PDB entry 7OUK | X-ray diffraction, 2.60 A resolution | chains A and D of the 5 polymer chains in the assembly

# Chain A
Molecule: Multidrug efflux pump subunit AcrB
Source organism: Escherichia coli
UniProtKB: P31224 (ACRB_ECOLI); residues 1-1049 here = UniProt positions 1-1049
Amino-acid sequence (1057 residues; row label = number of the first residue in the row):
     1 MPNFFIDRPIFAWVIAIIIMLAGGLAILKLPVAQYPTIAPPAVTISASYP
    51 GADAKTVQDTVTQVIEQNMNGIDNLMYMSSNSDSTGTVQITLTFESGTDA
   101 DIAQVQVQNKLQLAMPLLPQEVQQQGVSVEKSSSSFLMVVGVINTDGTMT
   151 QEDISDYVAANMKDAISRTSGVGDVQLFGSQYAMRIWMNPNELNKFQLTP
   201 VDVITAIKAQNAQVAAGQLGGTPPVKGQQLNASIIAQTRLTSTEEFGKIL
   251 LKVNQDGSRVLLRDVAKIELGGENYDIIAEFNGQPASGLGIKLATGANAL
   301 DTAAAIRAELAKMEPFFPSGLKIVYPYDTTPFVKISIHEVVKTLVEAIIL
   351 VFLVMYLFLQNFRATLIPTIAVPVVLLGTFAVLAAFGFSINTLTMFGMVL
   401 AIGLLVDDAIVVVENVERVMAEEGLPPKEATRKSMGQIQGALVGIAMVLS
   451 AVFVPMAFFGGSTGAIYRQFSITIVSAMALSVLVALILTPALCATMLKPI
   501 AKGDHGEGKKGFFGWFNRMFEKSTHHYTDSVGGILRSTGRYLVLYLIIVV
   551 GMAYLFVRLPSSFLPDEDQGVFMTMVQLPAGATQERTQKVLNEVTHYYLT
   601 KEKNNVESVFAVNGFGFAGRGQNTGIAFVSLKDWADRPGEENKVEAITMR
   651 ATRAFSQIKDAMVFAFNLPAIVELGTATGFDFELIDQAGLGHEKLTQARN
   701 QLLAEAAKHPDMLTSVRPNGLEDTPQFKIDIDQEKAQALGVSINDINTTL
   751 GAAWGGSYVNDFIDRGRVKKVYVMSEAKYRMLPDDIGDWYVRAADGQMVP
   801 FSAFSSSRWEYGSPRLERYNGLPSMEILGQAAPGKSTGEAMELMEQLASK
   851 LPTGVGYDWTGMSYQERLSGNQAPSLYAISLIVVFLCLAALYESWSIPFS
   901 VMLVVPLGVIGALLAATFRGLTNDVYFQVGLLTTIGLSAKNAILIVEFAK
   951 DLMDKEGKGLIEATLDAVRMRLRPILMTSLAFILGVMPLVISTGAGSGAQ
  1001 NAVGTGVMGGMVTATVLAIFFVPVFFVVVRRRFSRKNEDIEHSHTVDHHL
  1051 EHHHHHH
Disordered / not traced: 501-509, 1043-1057
Differences from the reference sequence: expression tag (1050-1057)
Small-molecule neighbours:
  - 3-chloranyl-2-piperazin-1-yl-quinoline (1K8): Leu-404, Asp-407, Asp-408, Val-411, Ile-438, Ala-441, Leu-442, Ile-445, Ala-446, Leu-449, Lys-940, Ile-943, Leu-944, Glu-947, Phe-948
  - tetradecane (C14), molecule 1: Trp-13, Ile-17, Arg-363, Thr-495, Met-496
  - tetradecane (C14), molecule 2: Phe-386, Val-454, Ala-457, Phe-458, Arg-468, Ile-472, Val-475, Ser-476
Swiss-Prot annotation at these positions:
  - mutagenesis: His-526 (H526Y: Partially restores chloramphenicol resistance to an AcrZ G30R mutant)
What the authors report for this chain:
  - binding site for 3-chloranyl-2-piperazin-1-yl-quinoline: Leu-404, Asp-407, Asp-408, Val-411, Leu-442, Ile-445, Leu-449, Lys-940, Glu-947, Phe-948
  - conformationally variable residues (side-chain flip): Leu-404, Asp-407, Asp-408, Lys-940
  - contacts within the chain: Asp-408/Ser-481 (hydrogen bond)
  - mutagenesis - I438A, I445A, I943A, L944A: decreased growth in response to all AcrB substrates tested
  - mutagenesis - L442A, E947A: decreased binding to 3-chloranyl-2-piperazin-1-yl-quinoline
  - mutagenesis - A446P: abolished binding to 3-chloranyl-2-piperazin-1-yl-quinoline

# Chain D
Molecule: Darpin
Source organism: synthetic construct
Notes: antibody fragment or engineered binder
Amino-acid sequence (169 residues; numbered 1 to 169; the number before each row is that of its first residue):
     1 MRGSHHHHHHGSDLGKKLLEAARAGRDDEVRILMANGADVNAADVVGWTP
    51 LHLAAYWGHLEIVEVLLKNGADVNAYDTLGSTPLHLAAHFGHLEIVEVLL
   101 KNGADVNAKDDNGITPLHLAANRGHLEIVEVLLKYGADVNAQDKFGKTAF
   151 DISINNGNEDLAEILQKLN
Disordered / not traced: 1-11, 168-169

# Interface between chain A and chain D
Pairs across the interface (10; chain A residue first):
  Gln-229(A) / Val-45(D)
  Leu-230(A) / Val-45(D)  hydrophobic
  Glu-244(A) / Asn-156(D)
  Lys-248(A) / Asn-155(D)
  Lys-248(A) / Asn-156(D)  hydrogen bond
  Arg-259(A) / Lys-147(D)
  Leu-261(A) / Asn-155(D)
  Arg-263(A) / Ile-154(D)  hydrogen bond (side chain-backbone)
  Arg-263(A) / Asn-155(D)  hydrogen bond (side chain-backbone)
  Arg-263(A) / Gly-157(D)
Also at the interface, not in a pair above, chain D (8 interface residues in all): Val-46, Asn-122

# In short
The interface between chain A and chain D involves 7 residues on one side and 8 on the other, with 3 hydrogen
bonds. Polar pairs include Lys-248(A)/Asn-156(D), Arg-263(A)/Ile-154(D) and Arg-263(A)/Asn-155(D). The paper
reports a binding site for 3-chloranyl-2-piperazin-1-yl-quinoline at Leu-404(A), Asp-407(A) and Asp-408(A)
among others; I438A, I445A and I943A of chain A, among others, reduce growth in response to all AcrB
substrates tested; 7 substitutions were tested in all.
Here chain A is Multidrug efflux pump subunit AcrB (Escherichia coli) and chain D is Darpin (synthetic
construct). Entry 7OUK (BDM88855 inhibitor bound to the transmembrane domain of AcrB) was determined by X-ray
diffraction, deposited together with 7OUL and 7OUM.
